PDB entry 7WH5 | X-ray diffraction, 2.13 A resolution | chains B and N of the 14 polymer chains in the assembly

# Chain B (and N)
Name: ATP-dependent Clp protease proteolytic subunit, mitochondrial
From: Homo sapiens
Notes: EC 3.4.21.92; chain N of this document is another copy of the same molecule, construct and numbering; everything in this record applies to it too
UniProtKB: Q16740 (CLPP_HUMAN); numbering as in UniProt (aligned over 57-277)
Sequence (221 residues; numbered 57 to 277; the number before each row is that of its first residue):
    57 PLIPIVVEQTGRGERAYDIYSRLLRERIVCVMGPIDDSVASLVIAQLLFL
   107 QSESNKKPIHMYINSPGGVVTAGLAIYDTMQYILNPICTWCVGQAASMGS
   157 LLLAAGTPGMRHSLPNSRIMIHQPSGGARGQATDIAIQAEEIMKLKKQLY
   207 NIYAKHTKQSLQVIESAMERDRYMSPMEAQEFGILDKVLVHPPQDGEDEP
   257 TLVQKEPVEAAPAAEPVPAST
Unresolved in the structure: 57, 65-71, 181-192, 249-277 (chain N: 57, 63-72, 182-192, 249-277)
Residues lining bound ligands:
  - 9DF ((6S,9aS)-6-[(2S)-butan-2-yl]-8-(naphthalen-1-ylmethyl)-4,7-bis(oxidanylidene)-N-[4,4,4-tris(fluoranyl)butyl]-3,6,9,9a-tetrahydro-2H-pyrazino[1,2-a]pyrimidine-1-carboxamide), molecule 1: Arg-78, Leu-79, Glu-82, Ile-84, His-116, Tyr-118, Trp-146, Val-148, Leu-170
  - 9DF, molecule 2: Ile-100, Leu-104, Phe-105, Gln-107, Ser-108, Thr-135, Tyr-138, Ile-139
Curated features (UniProtKB/Swiss-Prot):
  - active site: Ser-153 (Nucleophile), His-178
  - modified residue: Lys-200 (N6-succinyllysine), Lys-211 (N6-acetyllysine)
  - natural variant: Thr-145 (T145P: In PRLTS3), Cys-147 (C147S: In PRLTS3), Tyr-229 (Y229D: In PRLTS3)
  - mutagenesis: Leu-58 to Ile-61 (Abolishes protease activity), Ser-153 (S153A/C: Abolishes protease activity)
From the paper describing this entry:
  - specificity-determining residues: Trp-146
  - mutagenesis - W146A: unchanged catalytic activity on ONC212
  - specificity-determining residues: Pro-248, Pro-249 (proposed by the authors, not directly observed)

# Interface between chain B and chain N
Pairs across the interface (23; chain B residue first):
  His-178(B) with Gln-194(N)
  Gln-179(B) with Gln-194(N), hydrogen bond (backbone-side chain)
  Pro-180(B) with Gln-194(N)
  Ile-193(B) with Ser-181(N)
  Gln-194(B) with His-178(N); Gln-179(N), hydrogen bond (side chain-backbone); Pro-180(N); Ser-181(N), hydrogen bond; Lys-202(N), hydrogen bond
  Ala-195(B) with Ile-198(N), hydrophobic; Met-199(N), hydrophobic; Lys-202(N)
  Glu-196(B) with Met-199(N); Lys-202(N), salt bridge; Tyr-206(N), hydrogen bond; Glu-221(N)
  Ile-198(B) with Ala-195(N), hydrophobic
  Met-199(B) with Ala-195(N); Glu-196(N); Met-199(N), hydrophobic
  Lys-202(B) with Gln-194(N); Glu-196(N), salt bridge
  Tyr-206(B) with Glu-196(N), hydrogen bond

# In short
The interface between chain B and chain N involves 11 residues on one side and 12 on the other, with 6
hydrogen bonds and 2 salt bridges. Polar contacts include Glu-196(B)/Lys-202(N), Gln-179(B)/Gln-194(N) and
Gln-194(B)/Ser-181(N). From the paper: W146A of chain B leaves catalytic activity on ONC212 unchanged;
specificity determinants Trp-146(B), Pro-248(B) and Pro-249(B).
Chain B and chain N are both ATP-dependent Clp protease proteolytic subunit, mitochondrial (Homo sapiens); the
structure, Crystal structure of human ClpP in complex with ZG180, was determined by X-ray diffraction together
with 7WGS, 7WID and 7XBZ from the same study.
